2Y48 - chains A and B of the 3 polymer chains in the assembly; structure by X-ray diffraction, 3.00 A resolution.

Chain A:
Protein: Lysine-specific demethylase 1A
Organism: Homo sapiens
Notes: EC 1.-.-.-
UniProt: O60341 (KDM1A_HUMAN); residue numbers follow UniProt; this construct covers 123-852
Amino-acid sequence (730 residues; row label = number of the first residue in the row):
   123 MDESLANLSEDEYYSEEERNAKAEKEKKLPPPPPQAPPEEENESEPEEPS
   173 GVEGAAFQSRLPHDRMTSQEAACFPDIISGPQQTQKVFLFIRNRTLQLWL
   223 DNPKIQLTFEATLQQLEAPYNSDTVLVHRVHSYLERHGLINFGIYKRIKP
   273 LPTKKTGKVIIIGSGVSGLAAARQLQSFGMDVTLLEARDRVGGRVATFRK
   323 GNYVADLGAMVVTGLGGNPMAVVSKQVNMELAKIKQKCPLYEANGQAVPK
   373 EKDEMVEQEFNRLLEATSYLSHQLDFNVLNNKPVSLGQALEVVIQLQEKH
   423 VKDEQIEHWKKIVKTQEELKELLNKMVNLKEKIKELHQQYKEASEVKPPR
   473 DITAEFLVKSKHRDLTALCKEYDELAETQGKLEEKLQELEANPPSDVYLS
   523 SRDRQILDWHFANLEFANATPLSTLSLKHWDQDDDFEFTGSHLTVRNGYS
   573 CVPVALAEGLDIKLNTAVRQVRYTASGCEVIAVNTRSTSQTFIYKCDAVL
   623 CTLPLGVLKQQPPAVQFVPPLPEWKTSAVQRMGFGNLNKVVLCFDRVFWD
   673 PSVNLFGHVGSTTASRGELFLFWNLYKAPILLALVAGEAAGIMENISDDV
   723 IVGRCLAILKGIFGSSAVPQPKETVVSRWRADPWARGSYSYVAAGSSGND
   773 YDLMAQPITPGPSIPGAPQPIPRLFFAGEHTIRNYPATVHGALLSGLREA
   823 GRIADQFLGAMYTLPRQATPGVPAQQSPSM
Disordered / not traced: 123-171, 837-852
Ligand contacts: FAD (flavin-adenine dinucleotide): Ile-284, Gly-285, Ser-286, Gly-287, Val-288, Ser-289, Gly-290, Leu-307, Glu-308, Ala-309, Arg-310, Gly-314, Gly-315, Arg-316, Val-317, Leu-329, Gly-330, Ala-331, Met-332, Val-333, Thr-588, Ala-589, Val-590, Thr-624, Leu-625, Pro-626, Val-629, Val-637, Leu-659, Lys-661, Trp-751, Trp-756, Ser-760, Tyr-761, Gly-800, Glu-801, Ala-809, Thr-810, Val-811, His-812, Ala-814
What the authors report for this chain:
  - binding site for flavin-adenine dinucleotide: Lys-661
  - catalytic residues: Lys-661 (from molecular simulation)

Chain B:
Protein: Rest corepressor 1
Organism: Homo sapiens
UniProt: Q9UKL0 (RCOR1_HUMAN); numbering as in UniProt (aligned over 305-482)
Amino-acid sequence (178 residues; row label = number of the first residue in the row):
   305 RAKRKPPKGMFLSQEDVEAVSANATAATTVLRQLDMELVSVKRQIQNIKQ
   355 TNSALKEKLDGGIEPYRLPEVIQKCNARWTTEEQLLAVQAIRKYGRDFQA
   405 ISDVIGNKSVVQVKNFFVNYRRRFNIDEVLQEWEAEHGKEETNGPSNQKP
   455 VKSPDNSIKMPEEEDEAPVLDVRYASAS
Disordered / not traced: 305-307, 441-482

How chain A and chain B interact:
Pairs across the interface - 94 pairs, chain A then chain B:
  Arg-384(A) with Pro-311(B); Lys-312(B), hydrogen bond (side chain-backbone); Gly-313(B); Met-314(B)
  Glu-387(A) with Pro-311(B)
  Ala-388(A) with Met-314(B), hydrophobic
  Tyr-391(A) with Arg-308(B); Lys-309(B); Pro-310(B); Leu-316(B), hydrophobic
  Leu-392(A) with Leu-316(B), hydrophobic
  Gln-395(A) with Arg-308(B)
  Leu-396(A) with Leu-316(B); Gln-318(B), hydrogen bond (backbone-side chain); Val-321(B), hydrophobic
  Val-414(A) with Val-321(B), hydrophobic
  Val-415(A) with Leu-316(B), hydrophobic
  Gln-417(A) with Val-324(B); Ala-331(B)
  Leu-418(A) with Phe-315(B); Asp-320(B); Val-321(B), hydrophobic; Val-324(B), hydrophobic
  Gln-419(A) with Gly-313(B); Met-314(B); Phe-315(B), hydrogen bond (side chain-backbone)
  Glu-420(A) with Leu-335(B)
  Lys-421(A) with Asp-320(B), salt bridge; Leu-335(B)
  His-422(A) with Phe-315(B)
  Lys-424(A) with Asp-339(B), salt bridge
  Asp-425(A) with Leu-338(B)
  Gln-427(A) with Leu-342(B)
  Ile-428(A) with Leu-338(B); Glu-341(B); Leu-342(B), hydrophobic
  Trp-431(A) with Leu-342(B); Val-345(B), hydrophobic; Lys-346(B); Ile-349(B), hydrophobic
  Lys-432(A) with Glu-341(B), salt bridge
  Ile-434(A) with Ile-349(B), hydrophobic
  Val-435(A) with Ile-349(B), hydrophobic
  Gln-438(A) with Ile-352(B); Lys-353(B); Asn-356(B), hydrogen bond (backbone-side chain)
  Glu-439(A) with Ile-352(B)
  Leu-441(A) with Asn-356(B)
  Lys-442(A) with Thr-355(B); Asn-356(B)
  Leu-445(A) with Asn-356(B); Leu-359(B), hydrophobic; Lys-360(B)
  Asn-446(A) with Leu-359(B)
  Met-448(A) with Leu-363(B), hydrophobic
  Val-449(A) with Lys-362(B); Leu-363(B), hydrophobic
  Lys-452(A) with Lys-362(B), hydrogen bond (side chain-backbone); Leu-363(B); Asp-364(B); Gly-366(B), hydrogen bond (side chain-backbone); Ile-367(B)
  Ile-455(A) with Tyr-370(B), hydrophobic
  Lys-456(A) with Tyr-370(B)
  His-459(A) with Pro-369(B); Tyr-370(B)
  Tyr-462(A) with Leu-372(B), hydrophobic
  Ile-474(A) with Leu-389(B), hydrophobic; Gln-393(B)
  Thr-475(A) with Gln-393(B)
  Phe-478(A) with Leu-390(B), hydrophobic; Gln-393(B); Ala-394(B); Lys-397(B); Val-408(B), hydrophobic
  Lys-481(A) with Leu-390(B); Val-408(B)
  Ser-482(A) with Lys-397(B); Tyr-398(B)
  His-484(A) with Leu-372(B)
  Arg-485(A) with Tyr-398(B), hydrogen bond; Ala-404(B); Asp-407(B); Val-408(B)
  Asp-486(A) with Lys-397(B), salt bridge; Tyr-398(B), hydrogen bond
  Leu-487(A) with Tyr-370(B); Leu-372(B), hydrophobic
  Cys-491(A) with Ile-367(B), hydrophobic
  Tyr-494(A) with Leu-363(B); Gly-366(B); Ile-367(B), hydrophobic
  Asp-495(A) with Arg-371(B), salt bridge
  Glu-512(A) with Lys-353(B), salt bridge
Other interface residues (no listed pair), chain A (57 interface residues in all): Glu-381, Leu-385, Phe-398, Leu-401, Glu-477, Thr-488, Gln-501, Glu-505
Other interface residues (no listed pair), chain B (53 interface residues in all): Ser-325, Val-334, Gln-348, Val-375, Glu-386, Asp-401, Ile-409

Overview:
57 residues of chain A face 53 of chain B across their interface, with 8 hydrogen bonds and 6 salt bridges.
Among the polar pairs are Lys-421(A)/Asp-320(B), Lys-424(A)/Asp-339(B) and Lys-432(A)/Glu-341(B). Bound to
chain A: flavin-adenine dinucleotide. The paper reports the catalytic residue Lys-661(A); a binding site for
flavin-adenine dinucleotide at Lys-661(A).
Chain A is Lysine-specific demethylase 1A and chain B is Rest corepressor 1, both from Homo sapiens; the
structure, Crystal structure of LSD1-CoREST in complex with a N-terminal SNAIL peptide, was determined by
X-ray diffraction.
